2G6E - chain A; structure by X-ray diffraction, 1.30 A resolution.

# Chain A
Protein: Green fluorescent protein
Source organism: Aequorea victoria
UniProt: P42212 (GFP_AEQVI); aligned to UniProt positions 2-238 over residues 2-238
Chain sequence (237 residues; numbered 0 to 238; 2 numbers in that range are skipped by the numbering (no residue carries them; nothing is unmodelled there); the number before each row is that of its first residue; numbering starts at 0):
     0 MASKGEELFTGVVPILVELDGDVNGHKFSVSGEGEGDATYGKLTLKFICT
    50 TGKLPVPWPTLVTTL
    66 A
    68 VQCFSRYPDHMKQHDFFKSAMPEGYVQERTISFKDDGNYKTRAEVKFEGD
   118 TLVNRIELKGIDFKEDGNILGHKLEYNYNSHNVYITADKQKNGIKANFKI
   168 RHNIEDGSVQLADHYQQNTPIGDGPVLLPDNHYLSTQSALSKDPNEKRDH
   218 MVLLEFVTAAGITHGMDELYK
Unresolved in the structure: 0, 232-238
Covalent attachments: covalent link L64-A66; covalent link A66-V68
Modified positions: A66 ([2-(1-aminoethyl)-2-hydroxy-4-methylene-5-oxoimidazolidin-1-yl]acetic acid; CRX)
Construct notes: initiating methionine (0); cloning artifact (1); engineered mutation L64 (Phe in P42212), S99 (Phe in P42212), T153 (Met in P42212), A163 (Val in P42212); chromophore (66, 66, 66)

# In short
Chain A is Green fluorescent protein (Aequorea victoria); the structure, Structure of cyclized F64L S65A Y66S
GFP variant, was determined by X-ray diffraction together with 2G16 and 2G2S from the same study.
